Entry 8B9Z (electron microscopy, 3.28 A resolution); this record covers chains I and q of the 43 polymer chains in the assembly.

Chain I:
Protein: NADH dehydrogenase (ubiquinone) 23 kDa subunit
Source organism: Drosophila melanogaster
Notes: EC 7.1.1.2
Reference sequence: Q9VF27 (NDUS8_DROME); numbering as in UniProt (aligned over 32-217)
Amino-acid sequence (186 residues; row label = number of the first residue in the row):
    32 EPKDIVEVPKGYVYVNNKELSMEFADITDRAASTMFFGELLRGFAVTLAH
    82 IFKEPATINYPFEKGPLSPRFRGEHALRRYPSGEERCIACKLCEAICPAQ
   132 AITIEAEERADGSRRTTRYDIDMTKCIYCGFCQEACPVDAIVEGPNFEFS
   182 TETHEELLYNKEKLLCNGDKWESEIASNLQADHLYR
Swiss-Prot annotation at these positions:
  - binding site ([4Fe-4S] cluster): Cys118, Cys121, Cys124, Cys128, Cys157, Cys160, Cys163, Cys167
  - mutagenesis: Gly199 (G199D: Disrupts mitochondrial function and results in enlarged mitochondria. Neurons present vacuolar lesions leading to neurodegeneration in the central brain ...)
Metal / ion sites: 4Fe-4S cluster Fe site 1: Cys118, Cys121, Cys124, Cys167; 4Fe-4S cluster Fe site 2: Cys128, Cys157, Cys160, Cys163
Small-molecule neighbours:
  - 1,2-Distearoyl-sn-glycerophosphoethanolamine (3PE): Thr65, Met66, Phe67, Phe68, Leu71, Phe75
  - 4Fe-4S cluster (SF4), molecule 1: His106, Cys128, Pro129, Ala130, Ala132, Ile133, Ile152, Cys157, Ile158, Tyr159, Cys160, Gly161, Phe162, Cys163, Glu174
  - 4Fe-4S cluster (SF4), molecule 2: Leu108, Cys118, Ile119, Ala120, Cys121, Lys122, Leu123, Cys124, Ile135, Tyr150, Cys167, Pro168, Val169, Ala171, Ile172

Chain q:
Protein: NADH dehydrogenase [ubiquinone] 1 alpha subcomplex subunit 12
Source organism: Drosophila melanogaster
Reference sequence: Q9VQD7 (Q9VQD7_DROME); residue numbers follow UniProt; this construct covers 7-139
Amino-acid sequence (133 residues; each row starts with the number of its first residue):
     7 INRLTKLFQMVREAGGLKQAYLKLYRNDDLKIGTLVGIDKYGNKYFENPY
    57 YFYGRNRWIEFAPHVNMDYDGSMIPAEWYGWMHYKTDLPPIRDGCRPKYK
   107 WIADHSENLSGTKEAYYPYSTTPNKVEAWEPKA

Chain I / chain q interface:
Residue-residue contacts (84):
  Glu85(I) - Phe58(q)
  Ala87(I) - Phe58(q)
  Thr88(I) - Arg61(q)  hydrogen bond (backbone-side chain)
  Ile89(I) - Gly60(q)
  Asn90(I) - Asn33(q)  hydrogen bond (side chain-backbone)
  Asn90(I) - Asp35(q)
  Asn90(I) - Arg61(q)
  Pro92(I) - Tyr75(q)  hydrophobic
  Phe93(I) - Arg32(q)
  Phe93(I) - Asn33(q)
  Phe93(I) - Trp64(q)
  Phe93(I) - Ile65(q)  hydrogen bond (backbone-backbone)
  Phe93(I) - Phe67(q)  hydrophobic
  Phe93(I) - Tyr75(q)  hydrophobic
  Phe93(I) - Met88(q)
  Glu94(I) - Lys37(q)  salt bridge
  Glu94(I) - Arg61(q)  salt bridge
  Glu94(I) - Arg63(q)
  Glu94(I) - Trp64(q)
  Lys95(I) - Gly77(q)
  Lys95(I) - Ile80(q)
  Lys95(I) - Met88(q)
  Lys95(I) - His89(q)  hydrogen bond
  Lys95(I) - Tyr90(q)
  Pro97(I) - Tyr59(q)  hydrophobic
  Pro97(I) - His89(q)
  Pro97(I) - Tyr90(q)  hydrophobic
  Leu98(I) - His89(q)  hydrogen bond (backbone-backbone)
  Leu98(I) - Lys91(q)
  Ser99(I) - Lys91(q)  hydrogen bond (backbone-side chain)
  Pro100(I) - Lys91(q)
  Phe102(I) - Lys91(q)
  Arg110(I) - Trp107(q)
  Tyr111(I) - Trp107(q)
  Pro112(I) - Tyr105(q)  hydrophobic
  Pro112(I) - Trp107(q)  hydrogen bond (backbone-side chain)
  Gly114(I) - Trp107(q)
  Glu136(I) - Thr128(q)
  Thr148(I) - Thr127(q)  hydrogen bond (backbone-side chain)
  Thr148(I) - Thr128(q)
  Arg149(I) - Ser126(q)
  Arg149(I) - Thr127(q)
  Arg149(I) - Thr128(q)
  Pro176(I) - Tyr85(q)  hydrogen bond (backbone-side chain)
  Asn177(I) - Tyr85(q)
  Phe178(I) - Tyr85(q)
  Phe178(I) - His89(q)
  Glu179(I) - Gly77(q)
  Glu179(I) - Ser78(q)  hydrogen bond (side chain-backbone)
  Ser181(I) - Asn114(q)  hydrogen bond (backbone-side chain)
  Ser181(I) - Ser116(q)
  Thr182(I) - Ser116(q)
  Glu183(I) - Ser116(q)
  Glu183(I) - Gly117(q)  hydrogen bond (side chain-backbone)
  Glu186(I) - Tyr123(q)
  Glu186(I) - Pro124(q)
  Glu187(I) - Ser116(q)
  Glu187(I) - Ala121(q)
  Glu187(I) - Tyr122(q)
  Leu189(I) - Tyr122(q)  hydrogen bond (backbone-side chain)
  Leu189(I) - Pro124(q)
  Tyr190(I) - Tyr122(q)
  Asn191(I) - Tyr122(q)  hydrogen bond
  Asn191(I) - Tyr125(q)
  Asn191(I) - Thr127(q)
  Glu193(I) - Tyr125(q)
  Lys194(I) - Tyr122(q)
  Asp200(I) - Trp107(q)
  Asp200(I) - Ile108(q)
  Asp200(I) - Ala109(q)
  Lys201(I) - Ala82(q)
  Lys201(I) - His111(q)
  Lys201(I) - Ser112(q)
  Trp202(I) - Ala82(q)  hydrophobic
  Trp202(I) - Tyr85(q)  hydrophobic
  Glu203(I) - Trp107(q)
  Glu203(I) - Ile108(q)
  Ser204(I) - Arg102(q)  hydrogen bond
  Ser204(I) - Pro103(q)
  Glu205(I) - Ala82(q)
  Glu205(I) - Tyr85(q)
  Glu205(I) - Gly86(q)  hydrogen bond (side chain-backbone)
  Glu205(I) - Arg102(q)
  Ser208(I) - Arg102(q)  hydrogen bond
Also at the interface, not in a pair above, chain I (50 interface residues in all): Pro86, Tyr91, Gly96, Ser113, Tyr150, Phe180, Gly199, Asn209
Also at the interface, not in a pair above, chain q (45 interface residues in all): Asp34, Leu115, Lys131

Summary:
50 residues of chain I face 45 of chain q across their interface; the contacts include 17 hydrogen bonds and 2
salt bridges. Polar contacts include Glu94(I)-Lys37(q), Glu94(I)-Arg61(q) and Thr88(I)-Arg61(q). Chain I binds
1,2-Distearoyl-sn-glycerophosphoethanolamine and 4Fe-4S cluster.
Chain I is NADH dehydrogenase (ubiquinone) 23 kDa subunit and chain q is NADH dehydrogenase [ubiquinone] 1
alpha subcomplex subunit 12, both from Drosophila melanogaster; the structure, Drosophila melanogaster complex
I in the Active state (Dm1), was determined by electron microscopy, deposited together with 8BA0.
